Entry 1U2X (X-ray diffraction, 2.00 A resolution); this record covers chain A.

Chain A:
Protein: ADP-specific phosphofructokinase
Organism: Pyrococcus horikoshii
Notes: EC 2.7.1.146
UniProt: O59355 (K6PF_PYRHO); residues 23-472 here correspond to UniProt positions 1-450 (UniProt number = residue number - 22)
Amino-acid sequence (474 residues; numbered 1 to 474; the number before each row is that of its first residue):
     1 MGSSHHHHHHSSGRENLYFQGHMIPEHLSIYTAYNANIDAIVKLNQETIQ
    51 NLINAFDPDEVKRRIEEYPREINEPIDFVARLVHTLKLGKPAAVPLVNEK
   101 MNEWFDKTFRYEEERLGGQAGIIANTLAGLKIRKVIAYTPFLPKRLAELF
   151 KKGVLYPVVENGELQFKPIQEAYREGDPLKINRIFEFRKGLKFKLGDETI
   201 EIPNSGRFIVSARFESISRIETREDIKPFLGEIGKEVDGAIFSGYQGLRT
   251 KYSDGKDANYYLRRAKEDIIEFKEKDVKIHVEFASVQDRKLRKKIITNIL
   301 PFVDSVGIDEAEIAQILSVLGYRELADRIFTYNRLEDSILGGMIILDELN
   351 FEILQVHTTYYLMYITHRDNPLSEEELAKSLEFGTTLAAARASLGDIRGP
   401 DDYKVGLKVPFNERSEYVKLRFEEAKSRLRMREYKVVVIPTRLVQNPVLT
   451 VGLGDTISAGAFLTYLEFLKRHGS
Disordered / not traced: 1-22, 473-474
Modified / non-standard residues: Mse-1 (selenomethionine); Mse-23, Mse-101, Mse-343, Mse-363, Mse-431 (selenomethionine; parent Met)
Construct notes: expression tag (1-22); modified residue (23, 101, 343, 363, 431); cloning artifact (473-474)
Curated features (UniProtKB/Swiss-Prot):
  - active site: Asp-455 (Proton acceptor)
  - binding site (Mg(2+)): Glu-282, Glu-312, Asp-455
From the paper describing this entry:
  - mutagenesis - D39A: decreased binding to Fru-6-P

Summary:
UniProt lists active-site residue Asp-455 and 3 Mg2+-binding residues. From the paper: D39A reduces binding to
Fru-6-P.
Chain A is ADP-specific phosphofructokinase (Pyrococcus horikoshii); the structure, Crystal Structure of a
Hypothetical ADP-dependent Phosphofructokinase from Pyrococcus horikoshii OT3, was determined by X-ray
diffraction (same publication as 3DRW).
